PDB entry 5N5N | electron microscopy, 4.20 A resolution (low resolution: residue-level contacts below are approximate; hydrogen-bond / salt-bridge calls are withheld) | chains B and G of the 12 polymer chains in the assembly

== Chain B ==
Protein: Tubulin beta chain
Organism: Homo sapiens
Reference sequence: P07437 (TBB5_HUMAN); the author numbering skips numbers that UniProt does not, so the offset changes along the chain: 1-44 = UniProt 1-44; 47-360 = UniProt 45-358; 369-436 = UniProt 359-426
Sequence (426 residues; row label = number of the first residue in the row; note: 10 numbers in that range are skipped by the numbering (no residue carries them; nothing is unmodelled there)):
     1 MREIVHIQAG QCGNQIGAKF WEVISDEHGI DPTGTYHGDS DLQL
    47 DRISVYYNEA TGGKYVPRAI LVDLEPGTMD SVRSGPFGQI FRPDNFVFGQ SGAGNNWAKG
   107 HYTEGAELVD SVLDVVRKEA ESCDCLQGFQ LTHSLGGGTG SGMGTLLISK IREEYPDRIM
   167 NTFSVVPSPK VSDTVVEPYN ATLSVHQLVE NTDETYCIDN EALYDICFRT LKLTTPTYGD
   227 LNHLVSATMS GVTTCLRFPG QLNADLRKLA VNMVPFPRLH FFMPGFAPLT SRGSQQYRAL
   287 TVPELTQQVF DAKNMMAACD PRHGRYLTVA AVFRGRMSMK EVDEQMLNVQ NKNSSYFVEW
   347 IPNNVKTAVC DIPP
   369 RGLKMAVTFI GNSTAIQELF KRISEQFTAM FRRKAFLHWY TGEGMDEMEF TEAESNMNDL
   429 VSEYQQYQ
Swiss-Prot annotation at these positions:
  - motif: Met1 to Ile4 (MREI motif)
  - binding site (GTP): Gln11, Glu71, Ser140, Gly144, Thr145, Gly146, Asn206, Asn228
  - binding site (Mg(2+)): Glu71
  - modified residue: Ser40 (Phosphoserine), Thr57 (Phosphothreonine), Lys60 (N6-acetyllysine), Ser174 (Phosphoserine), Thr287 (Phosphothreonine), Thr292 (Phosphothreonine), Arg320 (Omega-N-methylarginine)
  - cross-link (Glycyl lysine isopeptide (Lys-Gly)): Lys60 (interchain with G-Cter in ubiquitin), Lys326 (interchain with G-Cter in ubiquitin)
Residues lining bound ligands: phosphomethylphosphonic acid guanylate ester (G2P): Gly10, Gln11, Cys12, Gln15, Gly100, Asn101, Ser140, Gly143, Gly144, Thr145, Gly146, Ser147, Asp179, Glu183, Asn206, Tyr224, Leu227, Asn228

== Chain G ==
Protein: Tubulin alpha-1B chain
Organism: Homo sapiens
Reference sequence: P68363 (TBA1B_HUMAN); residue numbers follow UniProt; this construct covers 1-437
Sequence (437 residues; numbered 1 to 437; the number before each row is that of its first residue):
     1 MRECISIHVG QAGVQIGNAC WELYCLEHGI QPDGQMPSDK TIGGGDDSFN TFFSETGAGK
    61 HVPRAVFVDL EPTVIDEVRT GTYRQLFHPE QLITGKEDAA NNYARGHYTI GKEIIDLVLD
   121 RIRKLADQCT GLQGFLVFHS FGGGTGSGFT SLLMERLSVD YGKKSKLEFS IYPAPQVSTA
   181 VVEPYNSILT THTTLEHSDC AFMVDNEAIY DICRRNLDIE RPTYTNLNRL ISQIVSSITA
   241 SLRFDGALNV DLTEFQTNLV PYPRIHFPLA TYAPVISAEK AYHEQLSVAE ITNACFEPAN
   301 QMVKCDPRHG KYMACCLLYR GDVVPKDVNA AIATIKTKRS IQFVDWCPTG FKVGINYQPP
   361 TVVPGGDLAK VQRAVCMLSN TTAIAEAWAR LDHKFDLMYA KRAFVHWYVG EGMEEGEFSE
   421 AREDMAALEK DYEEVGV
Not modelled in the structure: 38-46
Swiss-Prot annotation at these positions:
  - motif: Met1 to Cys4 (MREC motif)
  - active site: Glu254
  - binding site (GTP): Gly10, Gln11, Ala12, Gln15, Glu71, Ala99, Ser140, Gly143, Gly144, Thr145, Gly146, Thr179, Glu183, Asn206, Tyr224, Asn228, Leu252
  - binding site (Mg(2+)): Glu71
  - modified residue: Lys40 (N6,N6,N6-trimethyllysine), Ser48 (Phosphoserine), Ser232 (Phosphoserine), Tyr282 (3'-nitrotyrosine), Arg339 (Omega-N-methylarginine)
  - cross-link (Glycyl lysine isopeptide (Lys-Gly)): Lys326 (interchain with G-Cter in ubiquitin), Lys370 (interchain with G-Cter in ubiquitin)
  - mutagenesis: Glu254 (E254A: Abolished GTPase activity; microtubules have an expanded lattice with a negative twist and display high binding to microtubule-end binding proteins such as MAPRE3 ...)
Residues lining bound ligands: GTP (guanosine-5'-triphosphate): Gly10, Gln11, Ala12, Gln15, Asp69, Asp98, Ala99, Ala100, Asn101, Ser140, Gly143, Gly144, Thr145, Gly146, Ile171, Thr179, Glu183, Asn206, Tyr224, Leu227, Asn228, Ile231

== Chain B / chain G interface ==
Pairs across the interface - 67 pairs, chain B then chain G:
  Gln11(B) with Ala247(G); Leu248(G); Asn249(G)
  Gln15(B) with Ala247(G)
  Glu71(B) with Asp251(G)
  Asp76(B) with Asp245(G)
  Gln96(B) with Met1(G)
  Gly100(B) with Thr253(G); Glu254(G); Thr257(G)
  Asn101(B) with Glu254(G); Thr257(G); Asn258(G); Lys352(G)
  Lys105(B) with Thr253(G)
  Pro175(B) with Thr349(G)
  Val177(B) with Asn329(G)
  Ser178(B) with Thr349(G); Phe351(G)
  Asp179(B) with Leu248(G); Phe351(G); Lys352(G); Val353(G)
  Thr180(B) with Asn258(G); Phe351(G); Lys352(G)
  Val181(B) with Asn258(G); Thr349(G); Gly350(G); Phe351(G)
  Tyr210(B) with Pro325(G); Asn329(G)
  Phe214(B) with Lys326(G)
  Thr220(B) with Lys326(G)
  Thr221(B) with Lys326(G)
  Pro222(B) with Val324(G); Lys326(G)
  Tyr224(B) with Ala247(G); Leu248(G); Pro325(G)
  Gln394(B) with Pro348(G); Thr349(G)
  Ala397(B) with Trp346(G)
  Met398(B) with Trp346(G); Pro348(G); Thr349(G)
  Arg401(B) with Tyr262(G); Trp346(G); Glu434(G); Val435(G); Val437(G)
  Lys402(B) with Tyr262(G)
  Ala403(B) with Tyr262(G); Trp346(G)
  Phe404(B) with Thr257(G); Asn258(G); Val260(G); Pro261(G); Trp346(G)
  His406(B) with Val260(G); Pro261(G); Tyr262(G); Pro263(G)
  Trp407(B) with Gln256(G); Thr257(G); Val260(G)
  Glu411(B) with Lys163(G)
Interface residues without a listed pair, chain B (36 interface residues in all): Pro72, Ala99, Asn102, Lys176, Thr223, Leu405
Interface residues without a listed pair, chain G (35 interface residues in all): Leu259, Ala314, Ile332, Asp345, Cys347

== Overview ==
36 residues of chain B and 35 residues of chain G are in contact. Ligands of chain B: phosphomethylphosphonic
acid guanylate ester. Ligands of chain G: GTP.
Chain B is Tubulin beta chain and chain G is Tubulin alpha-1B chain, both from Homo sapiens; the structure,
Cryo-EM structure of tsA201 cell alpha1B and betaI and betaIVb microtubules, was determined by electron
microscopy.
